Entry 3OXW (X-ray diffraction, 1.95 A resolution); this record covers chains B and A.

# Chain B (and A)
Protein: HIV-1 Protease
From: HIV-1 M:B_ARV2/SF2
Notes: EC 3.4.23.16; chain A of this document is another copy of the same molecule, construct and numbering; everything in this record applies to it too
Reference sequence: P03369 (POL_HV1A2); residues 1-99 here correspond to UniProt positions 491-589 (UniProt number = residue number + 490)
Chain sequence (99 residues; each row starts with the number of its first residue):
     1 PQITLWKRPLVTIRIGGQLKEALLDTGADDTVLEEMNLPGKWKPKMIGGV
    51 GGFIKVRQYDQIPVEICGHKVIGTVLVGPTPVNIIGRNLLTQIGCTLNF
Sequence notes: engineered mutation Lys-7 (Gln497 in P03369), Val-50 (Ile540 in P03369), Val-71 (Ala561 in P03369)
Residues lining bound ligands: tmc114 (017; (3r,3as,6ar)-hexahydrofuro[2,3-b]furan-3-yl(1S,2R)-3-[[(4-aminophenyl)sulfonyl](isobutyl)amino]-1-benzyl-2-hydroxypropylcarbamate): Arg-8, Leu-23, Asp-25, Gly-27, Ala-28, Asp-29, Asp-30, Val-32, Ile-47, Gly-48, Gly-49, Val-50, Leu-76, Pro-81, Val-82, Ile-84
UniProt features mapped onto this chain:
  - region (Dimerization of protease): Pro-1 to Leu-5, Gly-49, Gly-51 to Lys-55, Asn-88 to Phe-99
  - active site: Asp-25 (For protease activity)
  - site: Phe-99 (Cleavage)
From the paper describing this entry:
  - mutagenesis - I50V/A71V (16.7-fold): decreased binding to tmc114
  - binding site for tmc114: Asp-30
  - conformationally variable residues (loop rearrangement): Gly-40 to Arg-57

# How chain B and chain A interact
Pairs across the interface - 97 pairs, chain B then chain A:
  Pro-1(B) / Leu-97(A)
  Pro-1(B) / Asn-98(A)
  Pro-1(B) / Phe-99(A)  hydrogen bond (backbone-backbone)
  Gln-2(B) / Thr-96(A)  hydrogen bond
  Gln-2(B) / Leu-97(A)
  Gln-2(B) / Asn-98(A)
  Ile-3(B) / Thr-96(A)
  Ile-3(B) / Leu-97(A)  hydrogen bond (backbone-backbone)
  Ile-3(B) / Phe-99(A)  hydrophobic
  Leu-5(B) / Thr-26(A)
  Leu-5(B) / Arg-87(A)  hydrogen bond (backbone-side chain)
  Leu-5(B) / Leu-90(A)  hydrophobic
  Leu-5(B) / Thr-91(A)
  Leu-5(B) / Cys-95(A)
  Trp-6(B) / Arg-87(A)  hydrogen bond (backbone-side chain)
  Trp-6(B) / Thr-91(A)
  Trp-6(B) / Gln-92(A)
  Lys-7(B) / Arg-87(A)
  Arg-8(B) / Asp-29(A)  salt bridge
  Arg-8(B) / Arg-87(A)
  Pro-9(B) / Thr-26(A)
  Pro-9(B) / Arg-87(A)
  Pro-9(B) / Leu-97(A)  hydrophobic
  Leu-23(B) / Gly-27(A)
  Leu-24(B) / Thr-26(A)  hydrogen bond (backbone-side chain)
  Leu-24(B) / Phe-99(A)  hydrophobic
  Asp-25(B) / Asp-25(A)
  Asp-25(B) / Thr-26(A)
  Asp-25(B) / Gly-27(A)  hydrogen bond (side chain-backbone)
  Thr-26(B) / Leu-5(A)
  Thr-26(B) / Pro-9(A)
  Thr-26(B) / Leu-24(A)  hydrogen bond (side chain-backbone)
  Thr-26(B) / Asp-25(A)
  Thr-26(B) / Thr-26(A)  hydrogen bond (side chain-backbone)
  Thr-26(B) / Leu-97(A)
  Gly-27(B) / Leu-23(A)
  Gly-27(B) / Asp-25(A)  hydrogen bond (backbone-side chain)
  Asp-29(B) / Arg-8(A)  salt bridge
  Gly-49(B) / Val-50(A)
  Gly-49(B) / Pro-81(A)
  Val-50(B) / Gly-49(A)
  Val-50(B) / Val-50(A)  hydrogen bond (backbone-backbone)
  Val-50(B) / Gly-51(A)  hydrogen bond (backbone-backbone)
  Val-50(B) / Gly-52(A)
  Val-50(B) / Ile-54(A)  hydrophobic
  Val-50(B) / Pro-79(A)
  Val-50(B) / Thr-80(A)
  Val-50(B) / Pro-81(A)
  Gly-51(B) / Val-50(A)  hydrogen bond (backbone-backbone)
  Gly-51(B) / Gly-51(A)
  Gly-51(B) / Gly-52(A)
  Gly-51(B) / Ile-54(A)
  Gly-52(B) / Val-50(A)
  Gly-52(B) / Gly-51(A)
  Ile-54(B) / Val-50(A)  hydrophobic
  Ile-54(B) / Gly-51(A)
  Cys-67(B) / Phe-99(A)  hydrophobic
  His-69(B) / Phe-99(A)
  Thr-80(B) / Val-50(A)
  Pro-81(B) / Gly-49(A)
  Pro-81(B) / Val-50(A)
  Arg-87(B) / Leu-5(A)  hydrogen bond (side chain-backbone)
  Arg-87(B) / Trp-6(A)  hydrogen bond (side chain-backbone)
  Arg-87(B) / Lys-7(A)  hydrogen bond (side chain-backbone)
  Arg-87(B) / Arg-8(A)
  Arg-87(B) / Pro-9(A)
  Leu-90(B) / Leu-5(A)  hydrophobic
  Thr-91(B) / Leu-5(A)
  Thr-91(B) / Trp-6(A)
  Ile-93(B) / Phe-99(A)
  Gly-94(B) / Asn-98(A)
  Gly-94(B) / Phe-99(A)
  Cys-95(B) / Leu-5(A)
  Cys-95(B) / Leu-97(A)  hydrophobic
  Cys-95(B) / Asn-98(A)
  Cys-95(B) / Phe-99(A)  hydrophobic
  Thr-96(B) / Ile-3(A)
  Thr-96(B) / Thr-96(A)
  Thr-96(B) / Leu-97(A)
  Thr-96(B) / Asn-98(A)  hydrogen bond (backbone-backbone)
  Leu-97(B) / Pro-1(A)
  Leu-97(B) / Gln-2(A)
  Leu-97(B) / Ile-3(A)  hydrogen bond (backbone-backbone)
  Leu-97(B) / Leu-24(A)  hydrophobic
  Leu-97(B) / Thr-26(A)
  Leu-97(B) / Cys-95(A)  hydrophobic
  Leu-97(B) / Thr-96(A)
  Asn-98(B) / Pro-1(A)
  Asn-98(B) / Gln-2(A)  hydrogen bond
  Asn-98(B) / Gly-94(A)
  Asn-98(B) / Cys-95(A)
  Asn-98(B) / Thr-96(A)  hydrogen bond (backbone-backbone)
  Asn-98(B) / Asn-98(A)
  Phe-99(B) / Pro-1(A)  hydrogen bond (backbone-backbone)
  Phe-99(B) / Ile-3(A)  hydrophobic
  Phe-99(B) / Ile-93(A)
  Phe-99(B) / Cys-95(A)  hydrophobic
Also at the interface, not in a pair above, chain B (38 interface residues in all): Thr-4, Ile-47, Gly-48, Phe-53, Pro-79
Also at the interface, not in a pair above, chain A (40 interface residues in all): Thr-4, Ile-47, Gly-48, Phe-53, Cys-67, His-69, Ile-84

# In short
38 residues of chain B face 40 of chain A across their interface; the contacts include 21 hydrogen bonds and 2
salt bridges. Among the polar pairs are Arg-8(B)/Asp-29(A), Gln-2(B)/Thr-96(A) and Leu-5(B)/Arg-87(A). Ligands
of chain B: tmc114. The paper reports a binding site for tmc114 at Asp-30(B); I50V/A71V of chain B reduce
binding to tmc114.
Chain B and chain A are both HIV-1 Protease (HIV-1 M:B_ARV2/SF2); the structure, Crystal Structure of HIV-1
I50V, A71V Protease in Complex with the Protease Inhibitor Darunavir, was determined by X-ray diffraction
together with 3OXV and 3OXX from the same study.
